9IK8 - chains B and C of the 6 polymer chains in the assembly; structure by electron microscopy, 2.82 A resolution.

# Chain B
Molecule: Guanine nucleotide-binding protein G(I)/G(S)/G(T) subunit beta-1
From: Homo sapiens
UniProt: P62873 (GBB1_HUMAN); residue numbers follow UniProt; this construct covers 2-340
Sequence (373 residues; numbered -21 to 351; the number before each row is that of its first residue; numbers below 1 keep their minus sign (Met-21 is residue -21)):
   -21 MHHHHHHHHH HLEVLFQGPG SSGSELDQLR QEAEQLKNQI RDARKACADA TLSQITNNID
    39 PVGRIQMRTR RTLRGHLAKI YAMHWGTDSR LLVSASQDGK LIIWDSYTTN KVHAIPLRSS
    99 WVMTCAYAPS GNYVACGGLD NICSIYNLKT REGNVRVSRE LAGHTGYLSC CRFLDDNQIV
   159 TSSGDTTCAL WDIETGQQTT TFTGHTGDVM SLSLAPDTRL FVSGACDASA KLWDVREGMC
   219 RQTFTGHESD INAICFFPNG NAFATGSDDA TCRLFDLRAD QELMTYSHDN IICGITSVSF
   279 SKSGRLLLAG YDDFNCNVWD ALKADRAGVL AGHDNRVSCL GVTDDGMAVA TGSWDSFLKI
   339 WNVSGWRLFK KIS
Not modelled in the structure: -21 to 4, 341-351
Differences from the reference sequence: initiating methionine (-21); expression tag (-20 to 1, 341-351)
Swiss-Prot annotation at these positions:
  - modified residue: Ser2 (N-acetylserine), His266 (Phosphohistidine)
  - natural variant: Leu30 (L30F: In MRD42; uncertain significance), Arg52 (R52G: In MRD42), Gly64 (G64V: In MRD42), Asp76 (D76E: In MRD42; D76G: In MRD42), Gly77 (G77S: In MRD42), Lys78 (K78R: In MRD42), Ile80 (I80N: In MRD42; I80T: In MRD42), His91 (H91R: In MRD42; uncertain significance), Ala92 (A92T: In MRD42), Pro94 (P94S: In MRD42), Leu95 (L95P: In MRD42), Arg96 (R96L: In MRD42), 5 further natural variant entries in UniProt

# Chain C
Molecule: Guanine nucleotide-binding protein G(I)/G(S)/G(O) subunit gamma-2
From: Homo sapiens
UniProt: P59768 (GBG2_HUMAN); residue numbers follow UniProt; this construct covers 1-71
Sequence (71 residues; numbered 1 to 71; the number before each row is that of its first residue):
     1 MASNNTASIA QARKLVEQLK MEANIDRIKV SKAAADLMAY CEAHAKEDPL LTPVPASENP
    61 FREKKFFCAI L
Not modelled in the structure: 1-8, 62-71
Swiss-Prot annotation at these positions:
  - modified residue: Ala2 (N-acetylalanine), Cys68 (Cysteine methyl ester)
  - lipidation: Cys68 (S-geranylgeranyl cysteine)

# Chain B / chain C interface
Pairs across the interface (64):
  Leu7(B) - Ala12(C)
  Leu14(B) - Val16(C)
  Leu14(B) - Leu19(C)  hydrophobic
  Leu14(B) - Lys20(C)
  Lys15(B) - Leu19(C)
  Ala21(B) - Arg27(C)
  Ala24(B) - Lys29(C)
  Cys25(B) - Arg27(C)
  Cys25(B) - Ile28(C)
  Cys25(B) - Lys29(C)
  Cys25(B) - Val30(C)  hydrogen bond (backbone-backbone)
  Ala26(B) - Val30(C)  hydrophobic
  Asp27(B) - Lys29(C)
  Asp27(B) - Ser31(C)  hydrogen bond
  Ala28(B) - Val30(C)
  Ala28(B) - Ser31(C)
  Leu30(B) - Ala34(C)  hydrophobic
  Ile33(B) - Met38(C)  hydrophobic
  Ile37(B) - Met38(C)  hydrophobic
  Val40(B) - Leu51(C)  hydrophobic
  Met45(B) - Leu50(C)  hydrophobic
  Arg48(B) - Asn59(C)  hydrogen bond
  Arg48(B) - Phe61(C)
  Arg49(B) - Pro60(C)  hydrogen bond (side chain-backbone)
  Arg49(B) - Phe61(C)
  Ser84(B) - Phe61(C)
  Tyr85(B) - Pro60(C)
  Tyr85(B) - Phe61(C)  hydrophobic
  Cys218(B) - Met21(C)
  Cys218(B) - Glu22(C)
  Gln220(B) - Ile25(C)
  Thr221(B) - Glu22(C)  hydrogen bond
  Phe235(B) - Leu37(C)  hydrophobic
  Phe235(B) - Tyr40(C)  hydrophobic
  Phe235(B) - Cys41(C)  hydrophobic
  Pro236(B) - Tyr40(C)
  Asn237(B) - Tyr40(C)
  Asp254(B) - Ala33(C)
  Asp254(B) - Leu37(C)
  Arg256(B) - Arg27(C)
  Arg256(B) - Ile28(C)
  Arg256(B) - Asp36(C)  salt bridge
  Ala257(B) - Ile28(C)
  Asp258(B) - Arg27(C)  salt bridge
  Leu261(B) - Val30(C)  hydrophobic
  Lys280(B) - Glu47(C)
  Ser281(B) - Tyr40(C)
  Ser281(B) - Cys41(C)
  Ser281(B) - His44(C)
  Ser281(B) - Asp48(C)
  Gly282(B) - Cys41(C)
  Arg283(B) - Leu51(C)
  Leu284(B) - Leu51(C)  hydrophobic
  Leu300(B) - Cys41(C)  hydrophobic
  Val320(B) - Leu50(C)  hydrophobic
  Asp323(B) - Pro49(C)
  Gly324(B) - Pro49(C)
  Gly324(B) - Leu50(C)
  Met325(B) - Pro49(C)  hydrophobic
  Ala326(B) - Phe61(C)  hydrophobic
  Val327(B) - Leu50(C)  hydrophobic
  Ile338(B) - Phe61(C)  hydrophobic
  Asn340(B) - Leu50(C)
  Asn340(B) - Asn59(C)
Interface residues without a listed pair, chain B (49 interface residues in all): Arg22, Trp63, Arg219, Ala240, Gln259, Ser279
Interface residues without a listed pair, chain C (32 interface residues in all): Asp26, Glu42, Ala45, Glu58

# In short
The interface between chain B and chain C involves 49 residues on one side and 32 on the other, with 5
hydrogen bonds and 2 salt bridges. Polar pairs include Arg256(B)-Asp36(C), Asp258(B)-Arg27(C) and
Asp27(B)-Ser31(C).
Here chain B is Guanine nucleotide-binding protein G(I)/G(S)/G(T) subunit beta-1 and chain C is Guanine
nucleotide-binding protein G(I)/G(S)/G(O) subunit gamma-2, both from Homo sapiens. Entry 9IK8 (Cryo-EM
Structure of SSTR1-Gi SST analogs complex) was determined by electron microscopy together with 9IK9 from the
same study.
